Entry 2ITM (X-ray diffraction, 2.10 A resolution); this record covers chains A and B.

# Chain A (and B)
Name: Xylulose kinase
From: Escherichia coli
Notes: EC 2.7.1.17; chain B of this document is another copy of the same molecule, construct and numbering; everything in this record applies to it too
UniProtKB: P09099 (XYLB_ECOLI); numbering as in UniProt (aligned over 1-484)
Sequence (484 residues; row label = number of the first residue in the row):
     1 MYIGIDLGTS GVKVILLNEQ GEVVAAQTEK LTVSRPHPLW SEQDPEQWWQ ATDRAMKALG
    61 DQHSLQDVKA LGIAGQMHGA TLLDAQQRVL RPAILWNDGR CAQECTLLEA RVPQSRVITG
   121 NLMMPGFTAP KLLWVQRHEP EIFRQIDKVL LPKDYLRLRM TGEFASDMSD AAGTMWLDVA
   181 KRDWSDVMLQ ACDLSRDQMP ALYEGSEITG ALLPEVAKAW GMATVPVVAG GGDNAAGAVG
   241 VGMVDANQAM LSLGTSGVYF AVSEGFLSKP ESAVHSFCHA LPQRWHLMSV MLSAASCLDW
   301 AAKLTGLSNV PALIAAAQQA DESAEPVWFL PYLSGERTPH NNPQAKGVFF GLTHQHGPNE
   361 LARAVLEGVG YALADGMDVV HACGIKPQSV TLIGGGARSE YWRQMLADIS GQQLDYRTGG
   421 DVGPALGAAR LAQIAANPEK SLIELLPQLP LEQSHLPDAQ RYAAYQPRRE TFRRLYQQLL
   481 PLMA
Disordered / not traced: 335-342 (chain B: 335-343)
Small-molecule neighbours: D-xylulose (XUL): Gln76, Met77, His78, Trp96, Asp233, Asn234, Phe277, Met288, Val290
What the authors report for this chain:
  - conformationally variable residues (domain motion): Ala294 to Asp299
  - self-association interface (contacts with another copy of this molecule): Ala345 to Asn359
  - binding site for D-xylulose: Met77, His78, Trp96, Asp233, Asn234, Ser256
  - catalytic residues: Asp233
  - catalytic residues: Asp6, Thr9 (proposed by the authors, not directly observed)
  - mutagenesis - D6A, D233A: abolished catalytic activity on D-xylulose
  - mutagenesis - D6A (19-fold): decreased catalytic activity (ATPase activity)
  - mutagenesis - D233A (2-fold): increased catalytic activity (substrate-independent ATPase activity)

# Interface between chain A and chain B
Contacting residue pairs (44; chain A residue first):
  Ser296(A) - His354(B)  hydrogen bond
  Trp300(A) - Leu352(B)  hydrophobic
  Trp300(A) - Thr353(B)  hydrogen bond (side chain-backbone)
  Trp300(A) - His354(B)
  Trp300(A) - His356(B)  hydrogen bond (side chain-backbone)
  Lys303(A) - Pro358(B)
  Leu304(A) - His356(B)
  Leu304(A) - Pro358(B)
  Leu304(A) - Leu361(B)  hydrophobic
  Gly306(A) - Pro358(B)
  Ala345(A) - Leu352(B)
  Ala345(A) - Thr353(B)
  Lys346(A) - Leu352(B)
  Gly347(A) - Gly351(B)  hydrogen bond (backbone-backbone)
  Gly347(A) - Leu352(B)  hydrogen bond (backbone-backbone)
  Val348(A) - Val348(B)  hydrophobic
  Val348(A) - Phe349(B)
  Val348(A) - Phe350(B)  hydrophobic
  Phe349(A) - Val348(B)
  Phe349(A) - Phe349(B)  hydrogen bond (backbone-backbone)
  Phe349(A) - Leu352(B)  hydrophobic
  Phe350(A) - Leu482(B)  hydrophobic
  Phe350(A) - Met483(B)  hydrophobic
  Gly351(A) - Gly347(B)
  Gly351(A) - Met483(B)
  Leu352(A) - Trp300(B)
  Leu352(A) - Lys346(B)
  Leu352(A) - Gly347(B)  hydrogen bond (backbone-backbone)
  Leu352(A) - Phe349(B)  hydrophobic
  Thr353(A) - Trp300(B)  hydrogen bond (backbone-side chain)
  Thr353(A) - Ala345(B)
  Thr353(A) - Lys346(B)
  His354(A) - Trp300(B)
  His354(A) - Ala345(B)
  His356(A) - Leu304(B)
  Pro358(A) - Lys303(B)
  Pro358(A) - Leu304(B)
  Pro358(A) - Gly306(B)
  Leu361(A) - Leu304(B)
  Gln478(A) - Leu482(B)
  Leu479(A) - Leu479(B)  hydrophobic
  Leu482(A) - Phe350(B)  hydrophobic
  Leu482(A) - Leu479(B)  hydrophobic
  Met483(A) - Phe350(B)  hydrophobic
Also at the interface, not in a pair above, chain A (26 interface residues in all): Cys297, Thr305, Pro343, Gly357
Also at the interface, not in a pair above, chain B (24 interface residues in all): Thr305, Gly357, Leu475, Gln478

# Overview
26 residues of chain A face 24 of chain B across their interface, with 8 hydrogen bonds. Polar contacts
include Ser296(A)-His354(B), Trp300(A)-Thr353(B) and Trp300(A)-His356(B). Chain A binds D-xylulose. From the
paper: catalytic residues Asp233(A), Asp6(A) and Thr9(A); D6A and D233A of chain A abolish catalytic activity
on D-xylulose.
Chain A and chain B are both Xylulose kinase (Escherichia coli); the structure, Crystal structure of the E.
coli xylulose kinase complexed with xylulose, was determined by X-ray diffraction (same publication as 2NLX).
